9DUC - chains A and B; structure by X-ray diffraction, 2.63 A resolution.

Chain A (and B):
Molecule: Glucokinase
From: Escherichia coli
Notes: EC 2.7.1.2; chain B of this document is another copy of the same molecule, construct and numbering; everything in this record applies to it too
UniProtKB: A7ZPJ8 (GLK_ECO24); residue numbers follow UniProt; this construct covers 1-321
Chain sequence (327 residues; numbered 1 to 327; the number before each row is that of its first residue):
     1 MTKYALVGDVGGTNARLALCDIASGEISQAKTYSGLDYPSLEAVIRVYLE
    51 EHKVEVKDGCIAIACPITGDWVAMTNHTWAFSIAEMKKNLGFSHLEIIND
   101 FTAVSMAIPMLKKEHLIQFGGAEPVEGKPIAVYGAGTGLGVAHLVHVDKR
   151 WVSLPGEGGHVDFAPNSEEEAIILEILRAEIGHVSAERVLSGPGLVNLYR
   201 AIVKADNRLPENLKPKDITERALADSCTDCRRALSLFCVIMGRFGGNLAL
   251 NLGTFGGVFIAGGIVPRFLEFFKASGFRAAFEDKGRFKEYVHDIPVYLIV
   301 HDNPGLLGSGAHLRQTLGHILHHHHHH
Disordered / not traced: 1, 322-327
Differences from the reference sequence: expression tag (322-327)
Curated features (UniProtKB/Swiss-Prot):
  - binding site (ATP): Gly8 to Thr13
Reported in the primary citation:
  - binding site for phosphate ion: His160, His183, Ser185, Arg188, Arg286
  - conformationally variable residues (side-chain flip): His160, His183, Ser185, Glu187, Arg286
  - self-association interface (contacts with another copy of this molecule); pairs are residue here / residue on that copy: Glu187-Arg286

Interface between chain A and chain B:
Residue-residue contacts (76):
  Val141(A) - Asn251(B)
  His143(A) - Asn251(B)
  His143(A) - Leu252(B)
  Val145(A) - Leu154(B)  hydrophobic
  Val147(A) - Val147(B)  hydrophobic
  Val147(A) - Val152(B)  hydrophobic
  Asp148(A) - Arg150(B)  salt bridge
  Arg150(A) - Asp148(B)  salt bridge
  Leu154(A) - Val145(B)  hydrophobic
  Pro155(A) - Leu252(B)
  Pro155(A) - Gly253(B)
  Gly156(A) - Leu250(B)
  Gly156(A) - Tyr290(B)
  Glu157(A) - Leu250(B)  hydrogen bond (backbone-backbone)
  Glu157(A) - Phe287(B)
  Glu157(A) - Tyr290(B)
  Gly158(A) - Leu250(B)  hydrogen bond (backbone-backbone)
  Gly158(A) - Asn251(B)
  His160(A) - Leu250(B)
  His160(A) - Arg286(B)
  His160(A) - Phe287(B)
  Val161(A) - Asn247(B)
  Val161(A) - Leu250(B)  hydrophobic
  Asp162(A) - Ala164(B)
  Asp162(A) - Asn166(B)  hydrogen bond
  Asp162(A) - Arg243(B)
  Asp162(A) - Asn247(B)  hydrogen bond
  Asp162(A) - Lys284(B)  salt bridge
  Phe163(A) - Ala164(B)
  Ala164(A) - Asp162(B)
  Ala164(A) - Phe163(B)
  Ala164(A) - Ala164(B)  hydrophobic
  Pro165(A) - Pro165(B)
  Asn166(A) - Asp162(B)  hydrogen bond
  Asn166(A) - Arg178(B)  hydrogen bond (backbone-side chain)
  Asn166(A) - His183(B)
  Ser167(A) - Arg178(B)
  Glu168(A) - Arg178(B)
  Leu174(A) - Pro165(B)
  Arg178(A) - Asn166(B)  hydrogen bond (side chain-backbone)
  Arg178(A) - Ser167(B)
  Arg178(A) - Glu168(B)
  Arg178(A) - Ala171(B)
  His183(A) - Asn166(B)
  His183(A) - Asp283(B)  hydrogen bond (side chain-backbone)
  His183(A) - Lys284(B)
  His183(A) - Gly285(B)
  Glu187(A) - Arg286(B)  salt bridge
  Arg188(A) - Arg286(B)
  Arg243(A) - Asp162(B)
  Asn247(A) - Val161(B)
  Asn247(A) - Asp162(B)  hydrogen bond
  Leu248(A) - Asn251(B)
  Leu250(A) - Gly156(B)
  Leu250(A) - Glu157(B)  hydrogen bond (backbone-backbone)
  Leu250(A) - Gly158(B)  hydrogen bond (backbone-backbone)
  Leu250(A) - His160(B)
  Asn251(A) - Val141(B)
  Asn251(A) - His143(B)
  Asn251(A) - Gly158(B)
  Asn251(A) - Leu248(B)
  Asn251(A) - Asn251(B)
  Leu252(A) - His143(B)
  Leu252(A) - Leu154(B)  hydrophobic
  Leu252(A) - Pro155(B)
  Gly253(A) - Pro155(B)
  Asp283(A) - His183(B)
  Lys284(A) - Asp162(B)  salt bridge
  Lys284(A) - His183(B)
  Gly285(A) - His183(B)
  Arg286(A) - His160(B)
  Arg286(A) - Glu187(B)  salt bridge
  Arg286(A) - Arg188(B)
  Phe287(A) - Glu157(B)
  Phe287(A) - His160(B)
  Tyr290(A) - Glu157(B)
Other interface residues (no listed pair), chain A (42 interface residues in all): Pro129, Val152, Ala171, Ser185
Other interface residues (no listed pair), chain B (41 interface residues in all): Leu174, Ser185
From the paper, about this interface:
  - residue pairs: Phe287(A)-His160(B) (pi stacking)

In short:
Chain A and chain B form an interface of 42 and 41 residues respectively; the contacts include 11 hydrogen
bonds and 6 salt bridges. Polar pairs include Asp148(A)-Arg150(B), Asp162(A)-Lys284(B) and
Glu187(A)-Arg286(B). The authors report pi stacking between Phe287(A) and His160(B). From the paper: a binding
site for phosphate ion at His160(A), His183(A) and Ser185(A) among others; conformational variability at
His160(A), His183(A) and Ser185(A) among others.
Chain A and chain B are both Glucokinase (Escherichia coli); the structure, Wild-Type E. coli Glucokinase, was
determined by X-ray diffraction, deposited together with 9DVZ.
